2MPT - chains A and B; structure by solution NMR.

[Chain A]
Protein: E3 ubiquitin-protein ligase NEDD4-like
From: Homo sapiens
Notes: EC 6.3.2.-; fragment: WW3 domain
UniProtKB: Q96PU5 (NED4L_HUMAN); residues 476-519 here correspond to UniProt positions 496-539 (UniProt number = residue number + 20)
Amino-acid sequence (48 residues; numbered 472 to 519; the number before each row is that of its first residue):
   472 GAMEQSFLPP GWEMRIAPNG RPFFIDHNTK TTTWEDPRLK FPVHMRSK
Not modelled in the structure: 472-477, 510-519
Construct notes: expression tag (472-475)

[Chain B]
Protein: E3 ubiquitin-protein ligase NEDD4-like
Notes: EC 6.3.2.-; fragment: HECT domain PY motif
UniProtKB: Q96PU5 (NED4L_HUMAN); residues 925-937 here correspond to UniProt positions 945-957 (UniProt number = residue number + 20)
Amino-acid sequence (14 residues; numbered 925 to 938; the number before each row is that of its first residue):
   925 RLDLPPYETF EDLX
Construct notes: amidation (938)
Modified / non-standard residues: NH2 (amino group) at position 938

[How chain A and chain B interact]
Contacting residue pairs (17; chain A residue first):
  E484(A) - F934(B)
  E484(A) - L937(B)
  R486(A) - F934(B)
  R486(A) - E935(B)
  R492(A) - D927(B)
  R492(A) - P929(B)
  I496(A) - Y931(B)
  I496(A) - F934(B)
  H498(A) - F934(B)
  H498(A) - L937(B)
  K501(A) - Y931(B)
  T503(A) - L928(B)
  T503(A) - Y931(B)
  W505(A) - L926(B)
  W505(A) - D927(B)
  W505(A) - L928(B)
  E506(A) - R925(B)
Other interface residues (no listed pair), chain B (10 interface residues in all): D936
Interface features reported in the paper:
  - pairs named by the authors: R486(A)-E935(B) (salt bridge), R492(A)-D927(B) (salt bridge), I496(A)-Y931(B), I496(A)-F934(B), H498(A)-Y931(B), K501(A)-Y931(B), T503(A)-Y931(B), W505(A)-P929(B), L928(B)-W505(A)

[Summary]
The interface between chain A and chain B involves 9 residues on one side and 10 on the other. The authors
report salt bridges between R486(A) and E935(B) and R492(A) and D927(B); contacts between I496(A) and Y931(B),
I496(A) and F934(B) and H498(A) and Y931(B) among others.
Here chain A is E3 ubiquitin-protein ligase NEDD4-like (Homo sapiens) and chain B is E3 ubiquitin-protein
ligase NEDD4-like. Entry 2MPT (WW3 domain of Nedd4L in complex with its HECT domain PY motif) was determined
by solution NMR.
